Entry 4XXE (X-ray diffraction, 3.20 A resolution); this record covers chains A and C of the 6 polymer chains in the assembly.

[Chain A]
Name: Accessory gene regulator A
Source organism: Staphylococcus aureus (strain COL)
UniProtKB: Q5HEG2 (AGRA_STAAC); numbering as in UniProt (aligned over 140-238)
Amino-acid sequence (99 residues; numbered 140 to 238; the number before each row is that of its first residue):
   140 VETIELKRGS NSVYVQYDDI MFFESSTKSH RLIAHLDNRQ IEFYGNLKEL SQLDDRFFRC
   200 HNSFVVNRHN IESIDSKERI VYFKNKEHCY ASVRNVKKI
From the paper describing this entry:
  - binding site for the 13-nt DNA strand: His-169
  - binding site for the 15-nt DNA strand (chain C): His-200

[Chain C]
Molecule: 15-nt DNA strand
Sequence (15 nucleotides; row label = number of the first residue in the row):
     1 ATTGCCTAAC TGTAG

[Chain A / chain C interface]
Contacting residue pairs (19; chain A residue first):
  Gly-148(A) / DA1(C)  sugar contact
  Ser-168(A) / DT3(C)  base contact
  Ser-168(A) / DG4(C)  base contact
  His-169(A) / DT3(C)  base contact
  His-169(A) / DG4(C)  hydrogen bond to the base
  Arg-170(A) / DT2(C)  sugar contact
  Arg-170(A) / DT3(C)  salt bridge to the phosphate
  Tyr-183(A) / DA1(C)  sugar contact
  Tyr-183(A) / DT2(C)  hydrogen bond to the phosphate
  His-200(A) / DT11(C)  phosphate contact
  Asn-201(A) / DC10(C)  phosphate contact
  Asn-201(A) / DT11(C)  hydrogen bond to the phosphate
  Arg-218(A) / DG12(C)  salt bridge to the phosphate
  Ser-231(A) / DT11(C)  hydrogen bond to the phosphate
  Ser-231(A) / DG12(C)  phosphate contact
  Val-232(A) / DG12(C)  hydrogen bond to the phosphate
  Arg-233(A) / DC10(C)  salt bridge to the phosphate
  Arg-233(A) / DT11(C)  phosphate contact
  Asn-234(A) / DT11(C)  phosphate contact
Interface residues without a listed pair, chain A (14 interface residues in all): Ser-149, Ala-230

[Summary]
14 residues of chain A and 7 residues of chain C are in contact; the contacts include 5 hydrogen bonds and 3
salt bridges. Polar pairs include His-169(A)/DG4(C), Tyr-183(A)/DT2(C) and Asn-201(A)/DT11(C). The paper
reports a binding site for the 13-nt DNA strand at His-169(A); a binding site for the 15-nt DNA strand (chain
C) at His-200(A).
Chain A is Accessory gene regulator A (Staphylococcus aureus (strain COL)) and chain C is a 15-nt DNA strand;
the structure, Structure of AgrA LytTR domain in complex with promoters, was determined by X-ray diffraction
together with 4XQQ, 4XQJ, 4XQN, 4XYO and 4XYQ from the same study.
